4QV3 - chains V and W of the 28 polymer chains in the assembly; structure by X-ray diffraction, 3.00 A resolution.

# Chain V
Name: Proteasome subunit beta type-2
Organism: Saccharomyces cerevisiae
Notes: EC 3.4.25.1
UniProt: P25043 (PSB2_YEAST); residues 1-232 here correspond to UniProt positions 30-261 (UniProt number = residue number + 29)
Amino-acid sequence (232 residues; row label = number of the first residue in the row):
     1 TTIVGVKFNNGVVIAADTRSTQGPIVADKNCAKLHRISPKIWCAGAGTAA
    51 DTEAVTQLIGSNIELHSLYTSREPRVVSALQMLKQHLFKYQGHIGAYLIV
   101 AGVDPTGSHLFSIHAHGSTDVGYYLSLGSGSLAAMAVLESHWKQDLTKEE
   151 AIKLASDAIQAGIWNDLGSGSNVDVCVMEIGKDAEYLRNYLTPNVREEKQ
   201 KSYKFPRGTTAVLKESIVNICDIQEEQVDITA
Not modelled in the structure: 227-232
Swiss-Prot annotation at these positions:
  - active site: Thr1 (Nucleophile)
Bound ions: Mg2+: Ile163, Asp166, Ser169 (shared with 1 residue of chain L)

# Chain W
Name: Proteasome subunit beta type-3
Organism: Saccharomyces cerevisiae
Notes: EC 3.4.25.1
UniProt: P25451 (PSB3_YEAST); residues 0-204 here correspond to UniProt positions 1-205 (UniProt number = residue number + 1)
Amino-acid sequence (205 residues; row label = number of the first residue in the row; numbering starts at 0):
     0 MSDPSSINGGIVVAMTGKDCVAIACDLRLGSQSLGVSNKFEKIFHYGHVF
    50 LGITGLATDVTTLNEMFRYKTNLYKLKEERAIEPETFTQLVSSSLYERRF
   100 GPYFVGPVVAGINSKSGKPFIAGFDLIGCIDEAKDFIVSGTASDQLFGMC
   150 ESLYEPNLEPEDLFETISQALLNAADRDALSGWGAVVYIIKKDEVVKRYL
   200 KMRQD
Not modelled in the structure: 0
Swiss-Prot annotation at these positions:
  - modified residue: Ser30 (Phosphoserine)
  - cross-link: Lys69 (Glycyl lysine isopeptide (Lys-Gly) (interchain with G-Cter in ubiquitin))

# Interface between chain V and chain W
Pairs across the interface (62):
  Gln22(V) - Phe146(W)
  Ile25(V) - Asp143(W)
  Ile25(V) - Phe146(W)  hydrophobic
  Val26(V) - Phe146(W)
  Ala27(V) - Asp130(W)
  Asp28(V) - Asp130(W)
  Lys29(V) - Glu150(W)  salt bridge
  Ala49(V) - Cys128(W)  hydrophobic
  Ala50(V) - Tyr95(W)
  Ala50(V) - Ile126(W)  hydrophobic
  Ala50(V) - Cys128(W)  hydrophobic
  Asp51(V) - Tyr95(W)  hydrogen bond
  Asp51(V) - Arg98(W)  salt bridge
  Ala54(V) - Tyr95(W)
  Tyr90(V) - Phe99(W)  hydrophobic
  His93(V) - Arg98(W)  hydrogen bond (backbone-side chain)
  His93(V) - Phe99(W)
  Arg196(V) - Glu150(W)  salt bridge
  Lys199(V) - Glu150(W)
  Lys199(V) - Ser151(W)
  Lys199(V) - Tyr153(W)
  Ser202(V) - Glu154(W)  hydrogen bond
  Tyr203(V) - Ser151(W)
  Tyr203(V) - Leu152(W)  hydrophobic
  Lys204(V) - Glu154(W)
  Lys204(V) - Asp161(W)  salt bridge
  Phe205(V) - Leu152(W)  hydrophobic
  Phe205(V) - Gln168(W)
  Arg207(V) - Glu160(W)  salt bridge
  Arg207(V) - Asp161(W)  salt bridge
  Gly208(V) - Glu164(W)  hydrogen bond (backbone-side chain)
  Thr209(V) - Glu164(W)  hydrogen bond (backbone-side chain)
  Thr210(V) - Glu164(W)  hydrogen bond
  Thr210(V) - Ser167(W)
  Thr210(V) - Gln168(W)  hydrogen bond
  Thr210(V) - Leu199(W)
  Ala211(V) - Leu199(W)
  Ala211(V) - Lys200(W)  hydrogen bond (backbone-backbone)
  Val212(V) - Phe163(W)  hydrophobic
  Val212(V) - Tyr198(W)
  Leu213(V) - Tyr198(W)  hydrogen bond (backbone-backbone)
  Leu213(V) - Leu199(W)
  Leu213(V) - Lys200(W)
  Lys214(V) - Lys196(W)
  Lys214(V) - Arg197(W)
  Lys214(V) - Tyr198(W)  hydrogen bond (backbone-backbone)
  Glu215(V) - Lys196(W)
  Glu215(V) - Arg197(W)  salt bridge
  Ser216(V) - Val194(W)
  Ser216(V) - Val195(W)
  Ser216(V) - Lys196(W)  hydrogen bond (backbone-backbone)
  Ile217(V) - Val194(W)
  Val218(V) - His44(W)
  Val218(V) - Tyr187(W)  hydrophobic
  Val218(V) - Val194(W)  hydrogen bond (backbone-backbone)
  Val218(V) - Lys196(W)
  Asn219(V) - His44(W)
  Ile220(V) - Gly46(W)
  Ile220(V) - His47(W)
  Ile220(V) - Phe49(W)  hydrophobic
  Ile220(V) - Val194(W)  hydrophobic
  Asp222(V) - Lys74(W)  salt bridge
Interface residues without a listed pair, chain V (36 interface residues in all): Thr48, Ile94, Pro206
Interface residues without a listed pair, chain W (39 interface residues in all): Glu131, Leu157, Glu158, Thr165, Leu171, Lys191, Glu193

# Summary
36 residues of chain V face 39 of chain W across their interface; the contacts include 12 hydrogen bonds and 8
salt bridges. Polar contacts include Lys29(V)-Glu150(W), Asp51(V)-Arg98(W) and Arg196(V)-Glu150(W). Ile163(V),
Asp166(V) and Ser169(V) coordinate Mg2+. UniProt lists active-site residue Thr1(V) on chain V.
Chain V is Proteasome subunit beta type-2 and chain W is Proteasome subunit beta type-3, both from
Saccharomyces cerevisiae; the structure, yCP beta5-M45V mutant, was determined by X-ray diffraction (same
publication as 4QUX, 4QUY, 4QV0, 4QV1, 4QV4, 4QV5 and 42 further entries).
